PDB entry 9I4X | electron microscopy, 2.79 A resolution | chains B and i of the 24 polymer chains in the assembly

== Chain B ==
Name: Cytochrome c1, heme protein
Source organism: Toxoplasma gondii GT1
Reference sequence: S7W9J5 (S7W9J5_TOXGG); residue numbers follow UniProt; this construct covers 1-398
Amino-acid sequence (398 residues; each row starts with the number of its first residue):
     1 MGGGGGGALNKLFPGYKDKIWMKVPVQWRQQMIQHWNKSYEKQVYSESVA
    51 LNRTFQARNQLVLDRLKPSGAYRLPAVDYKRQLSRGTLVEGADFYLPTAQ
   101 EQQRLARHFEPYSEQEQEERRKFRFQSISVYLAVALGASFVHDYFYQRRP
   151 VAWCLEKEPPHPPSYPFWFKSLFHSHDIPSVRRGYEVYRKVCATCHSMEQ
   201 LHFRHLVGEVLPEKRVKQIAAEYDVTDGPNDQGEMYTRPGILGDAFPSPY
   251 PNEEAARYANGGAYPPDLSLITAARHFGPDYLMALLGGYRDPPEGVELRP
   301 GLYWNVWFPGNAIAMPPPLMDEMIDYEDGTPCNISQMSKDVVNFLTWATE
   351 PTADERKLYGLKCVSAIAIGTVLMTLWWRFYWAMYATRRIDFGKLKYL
Disordered / not traced: 1-155
Covalent attachments: heme c (HEC) linked to Cys192, Cys195
Bound ions: heme c Fe near His196 (its only coordinating residue here)
Small-molecule neighbours: heme c (HEC): Val191, Thr194, His196, Asn260, Ala263, Tyr264, Pro265, Pro266, Leu268, Ile271, Arg275, Tyr281, Leu282, Leu285, Leu286, Phe308, Pro309, Ile313, Ala314, Met315, Pro316, Leu319, Leu345

== Chain i ==
Name: Ubiquinol-cytochrome C family reductase UQCRX/QCR9-like protein
Source organism: Toxoplasma gondii GT1
Reference sequence: S7UVH4 (S7UVH4_TOXGG); residues -86 to 41 here correspond to UniProt positions 1-128 (UniProt number = residue number + 87)
Amino-acid sequence (128 residues; each row starts with the number of its first residue; numbers below 1 keep their minus sign (Met-86 is residue -86)):
   -86 MHFSGVFLRTSRVFLASESSAAGSKVAKSLPGIRFGNPWRDDYPEWIWKS
   -36 LRVSRKDKDMFAPFFKLLNATKLYEYCLKDNRRYCMFVMGVGLVSSWMWS
    14 EWWNSVWRRINKGKLYNDVPYVYPEEDE
Disordered / not traced: -86 to -55, 38-41
Small-molecule neighbours: 1,2-diacyl-sn-glycero-3-phosphocholine (PC1): Leu-9, Lys-8, Asp-7, Asn-6, Tyr-3, Cys-2, Val1, Met2

== Chain B / chain i interface ==
Contacting residue pairs - 37 pairs, chain B then chain i:
  Trp168(B) - Lys27(i)
  Phe173(B) - Trp20(i)
  Phe173(B) - Asn24(i)
  His174(B) - Trp20(i)
  His174(B) - Asn24(i)
  Ser175(B) - Trp20(i)
  Ser175(B) - Asn24(i)  hydrogen bond
  Ser175(B) - Leu28(i)
  His176(B) - Lys27(i)
  Asp177(B) - Lys27(i)
  Ile178(B) - Lys27(i)  hydrogen bond (backbone-backbone)
  Ile178(B) - Leu28(i)
  Ile178(B) - Tyr29(i)
  Pro179(B) - Val32(i)  hydrophobic
  Arg182(B) - Tyr29(i)
  Arg182(B) - Val32(i)  hydrogen bond (side chain-backbone)
  Gly208(B) - Tyr29(i)
  Glu209(B) - Tyr29(i)
  Val210(B) - Tyr29(i)
  Leu211(B) - Tyr29(i)  hydrogen bond (backbone-side chain)
  Pro212(B) - Tyr29(i)
  Pro212(B) - Tyr34(i)
  Pro212(B) - Tyr36(i)
  Lys214(B) - Tyr36(i)
  Arg215(B) - Tyr34(i)  hydrogen bond
  Arg215(B) - Tyr36(i)
  Glu327(B) - Tyr34(i)  hydrogen bond
  Glu327(B) - Pro37(i)
  Leu358(B) - Asn17(i)
  Leu358(B) - Trp20(i)  hydrophobic
  Leu361(B) - Trp20(i)  hydrophobic
  Lys362(B) - Trp12(i)
  Lys362(B) - Ser13(i)
  Lys362(B) - Trp16(i)
  Ser365(B) - Trp12(i)
  Ser365(B) - Trp16(i)
  Ile369(B) - Trp12(i)  hydrophobic
Other interface residues (no listed pair), chain B (25 interface residues in all): Asp354, Lys357, Ala366
Other interface residues (no listed pair), chain i (17 interface residues in all): Ile23, Gly26, Pro33, Val35

== In short ==
The interface between chain B and chain i involves 25 residues on one side and 17 on the other, with 6
hydrogen bonds. Polar pairs include Ser175(B)-Asn24(i), Arg182(B)-Val32(i) and Leu211(B)-Tyr29(i). Ligands of
chain i: 1,2-diacyl-sn-glycero-3-phosphocholine. Covalently linked heme c: at Cys195(B).
Here chain B is Cytochrome c1, heme protein and chain i is Ubiquinol-cytochrome C family reductase
UQCRX/QCR9-like protein, both from Toxoplasma gondii GT1. Entry 9I4X (Toxoplasma gondii cytochrome bc1 complex
from the respiratory supercomplex III2-IV inhibited by atovaquone and ELQ-300) was determined by electron
microscopy, deposited together with 9G9T.
